3PAG - chain A; structure by X-ray diffraction, 2.25 A resolution.

[Chain A]
Name: Beta-lactamase
Organism: Acinetobacter baumannii
Notes: EC 3.5.2.6
Reference sequence: Q8RLA6 (Q8RLA6_ACIBA); residues 32-275 here = UniProt positions 32-275
Chain sequence (245 residues; row label = number of the first residue in the row):
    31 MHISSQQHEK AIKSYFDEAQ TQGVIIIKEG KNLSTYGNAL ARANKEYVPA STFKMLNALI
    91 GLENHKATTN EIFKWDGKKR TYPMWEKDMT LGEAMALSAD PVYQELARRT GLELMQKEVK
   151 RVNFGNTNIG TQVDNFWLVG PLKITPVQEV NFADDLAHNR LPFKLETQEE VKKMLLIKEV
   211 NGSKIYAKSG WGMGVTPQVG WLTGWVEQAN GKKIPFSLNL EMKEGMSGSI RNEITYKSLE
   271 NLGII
Construct notes: initiating methionine (31); engineered mutation Asp130 (Val in Q8RLA6)
Covalently attached groups: doripenem (4J6) linked to Ser81
Residues lining bound ligands: doripenem (4J6; (4R,5S)-5-[(2S,3R)-3-hydroxy-1-oxobutan-2-yl]-4-methyl-3-({(3S,5S)-5-[(sulfamoylamino)methyl]pyrrolidin-3-yl}sulfanyl)-4,5-dihydro-1H-pyrrole-2-carboxylic acid): Ala80, Lys84, Tyr112, Met114, Trp115, Leu127, Ser128, Asp130, Trp167, Leu168, Lys218, Ser219, Gly220, Trp221, Met223, Ser257, Gly258, Ser259, Arg261
From the paper describing this entry:
  - binding site for doripenem: Ser81, Tyr112, Met114, Leu168, Ser219, Trp221, Met223, Arg261
  - catalytic residues: Lys84 (citing earlier work)
  - mutagenesis - V130D: decreased catalytic activity
  - contacts within the chain: Lys84-Asp130 (salt bridge)
  - conformationally variable residues (side-chain flip): Trp167, Leu168
  - mutagenesis - Y112A: decreased binding to meropenem (citing earlier work)

[Overview]
Doripenem is covalently linked to Ser81. The paper reports the catalytic residue Lys84; V130D reduces
catalytic activity.
Chain A is Beta-lactamase (Acinetobacter baumannii); the structure, Crystal structure of the V130D mutant of
OXA-24/40 in complex with doripenem, was determined by X-ray diffraction, deposited together with 3PAE.
